PDB entry 8ABH | electron microscopy, 3.00 A resolution | chains C and P of the 20 polymer chains in the assembly

[Chain C]
Molecule: Cytochrome b
Source organism: Yarrowia lipolytica
UniProtKB: Q9B6D0 (CYB_YARLI); residue numbers follow UniProt; this construct covers 1-385
Chain sequence (385 residues; each row starts with the number of its first residue):
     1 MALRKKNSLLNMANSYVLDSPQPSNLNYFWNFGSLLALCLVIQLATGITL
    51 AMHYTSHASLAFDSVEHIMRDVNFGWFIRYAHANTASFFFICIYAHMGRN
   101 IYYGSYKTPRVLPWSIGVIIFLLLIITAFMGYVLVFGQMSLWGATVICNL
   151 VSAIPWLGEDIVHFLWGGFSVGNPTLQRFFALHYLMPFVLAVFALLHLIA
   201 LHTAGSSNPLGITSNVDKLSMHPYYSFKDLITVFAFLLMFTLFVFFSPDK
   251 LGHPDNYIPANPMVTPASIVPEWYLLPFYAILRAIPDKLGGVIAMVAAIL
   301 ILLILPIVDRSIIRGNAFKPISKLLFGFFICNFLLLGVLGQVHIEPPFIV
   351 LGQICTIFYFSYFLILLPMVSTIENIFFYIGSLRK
Unresolved in the structure: 384-385
Curated features (UniProtKB/Swiss-Prot):
  - binding site (heme b): His-82, His-96, His-183, His-197
  - binding site (a ubiquinone): His-202
Bound ions: heme Fe site 1: His-82, His-183; heme Fe site 2: His-96, His-197
Ligand contacts:
  - AWB ([(2R,3S,6S,7R,8R)-3-[(3-formamido-2-oxidanyl-phenyl)carbonylamino]-8-hexyl-2,6-dimethyl-4,9-bis(oxidanylidene)-1,5-dioxonan-7-yl] 3-methylbutanoate): Ala-13, Tyr-16, Val-17, Gln-22, Leu-26, Trp-30, Asn-31, Gly-33, Ser-34, Ala-37, Leu-40, Ala-191, Ala-194, Leu-195, Leu-198, Ser-206, Met-221, Tyr-225, Lys-228, Asp-229
  - heme (HEM), molecule 1: Trp-30, Gly-33, Ser-34, Leu-36, Ala-37, Leu-40, Phe-89, Ile-93, His-96, Met-97, Arg-99, Asn-100, Ser-105, Arg-110, Pro-113, Trp-114, Gly-117, Val-118, Ile-120, Phe-121, Leu-190, Ala-194, His-197, Leu-198, Leu-201, Ser-206, Ser-207
  - heme (HEM), molecule 2: Leu-40, Gln-43, Leu-44, Gly-47, Ile-48, Leu-50, Ala-51, Tyr-54, Val-65, Arg-79, His-82, Ala-83, Ala-86, Phe-89, Leu-124, Thr-127, Ala-128, Gly-131, Tyr-132, Leu-134, Val-135, Phe-180, His-183, Tyr-184, Pro-187, Leu-190, Tyr-274
  - 1,2-diacyl-sn-glycero-3-phosphocholine (PC1): Asn-27, Phe-29, Tyr-94, Ala-95, Met-97, Gly-98, Arg-99, Tyr-102, Tyr-103, Pro-209, Leu-210, Ala-317, Phe-318, Lys-323, Phe-326, Gly-327, Ile-330, Cys-331, Phe-333
  - phosphatidylethanolamine (PTY), molecule 1: Ser-34, Ala-37, Leu-38, Val-41, His-222, Pro-223, Ser-226, Phe-227, Asp-229, Leu-230, Val-233, Phe-234
  - phosphatidylethanolamine (PTY), molecule 2: Ile-42, Phe-74, Phe-77, Phe-234, Leu-237, Phe-240, Phe-245

[Chain P]
Molecule: Cytochrome b-c1 complex subunit Rieske, mitochondrial
Source organism: Yarrowia lipolytica
Notes: EC 7.1.1.8
UniProtKB: Q6CI02 (Q6CI02_YARLI); residue numbers follow UniProt; this construct covers 1-225
Chain sequence (225 residues; numbered 1 to 225; the number before each row is that of its first residue):
     1 MSLLRTAAQAVKAPKAYTPLVAAKAFAQTRSVSSQPIGGKSTYKIPDFTP
    51 YLKKDRNTDANRLFSYFMIGSFGMLSAAGAKATVQDFLSNMSASADVLAM
   101 AKVEVKLGAIPLGKNVIIKWRGKPIFIRHRTSEEIEEANEVNVATLRDPQ
   151 TDDERVQKPEWLVMIGVCTHLGCVPIGEAGDFGGWFCPCHGSHYDISGRI
   201 RRGPAPLNLEIPEYDFADAETLVIG
Unresolved in the structure: 1-38, 225
Disulfide bonds: Cys-173/Cys-189
Bound ions: 2Fe-2S cluster Fe: Cys-168, His-170, Cys-187, His-190
Ligand contacts:
  - 2Fe-2S cluster (FES): Cys-168, His-170, Leu-171, Gly-172, Cys-173, Cys-187, Cys-189, His-190, Gly-191, Ser-192
  - 1,2-diacyl-sn-glycero-3-phosphocholine (PC1): Tyr-66, Ile-69, Gly-73, Ser-76, Ala-77
  - phosphatidylethanolamine (PTY), molecule 1: Ile-69, Phe-72, Gly-73, Ser-76
  - phosphatidylethanolamine (PTY), molecule 2: Ser-76, Gly-79, Ala-80, Lys-81, Ala-82, Thr-83, Val-84, Gln-85, Asp-86, Phe-87

[Interface between chain C and chain P]
Pairs across the interface (34):
  Trp-142(C) / Gly-172(P)
  Trp-142(C) / Cys-173(P)  hydrophobic
  Trp-142(C) / Val-174(P)  hydrophobic
  Thr-145(C) / Gly-172(P)
  Val-146(C) / Leu-171(P)  hydrophobic
  Asn-149(C) / Leu-171(P)  hydrogen bond (side chain-backbone)
  Phe-164(C) / Leu-88(P)
  Phe-164(C) / Met-91(P)
  Gly-167(C) / Met-91(P)
  Gly-167(C) / Ala-93(P)
  Gly-168(C) / Val-97(P)
  Phe-169(C) / Leu-98(P)  hydrophobic
  Phe-169(C) / Arg-121(P)
  Phe-169(C) / Lys-123(P)
  Ser-170(C) / Arg-121(P)  hydrogen bond (side chain-backbone)
  Ser-170(C) / Gly-122(P)
  Pro-174(C) / Val-97(P)  hydrophobic
  Arg-178(C) / Met-91(P)  hydrogen bond (side chain-backbone)
  Pro-262(C) / Gly-122(P)
  Pro-262(C) / Pro-124(P)
  Pro-262(C) / Val-174(P)
  Met-263(C) / Lys-119(P)
  Met-263(C) / Gly-122(P)
  Met-263(C) / Lys-123(P)
  Met-263(C) / Pro-124(P)  hydrophobic
  Met-263(C) / Val-174(P)
  Thr-265(C) / Cys-173(P)
  Thr-265(C) / Val-174(P)  hydrogen bond (side chain-backbone)
  Thr-265(C) / Cys-189(P)
  Ile-269(C) / Cys-173(P)  hydrophobic
  Tyr-279(C) / Leu-171(P)
  Tyr-279(C) / His-190(P)
  Lys-288(C) / His-170(P)
  Ile-344(C) / His-190(P)
Also at the interface, not in a pair above, chain C (19 interface residues in all): Pro-266
Also at the interface, not in a pair above, chain P (20 interface residues in all): Ser-92, Ser-94, Ile-117

[Summary]
The interface between chain C and chain P involves 19 residues on one side and 20 on the other; the contacts
include 4 hydrogen bonds. Polar contacts include Asn-149(C)/Leu-171(P), Ser-170(C)/Arg-121(P) and
Arg-178(C)/Met-91(P). Bound to chain C: heme, 1,2-diacyl-sn-glycero-3-phosphocholine, phosphatidylethanolamine
and compound AWB.
Here chain C is Cytochrome b and chain P is Cytochrome b-c1 complex subunit Rieske, mitochondrial, both from
Yarrowia lipolytica. Entry 8ABH (Complex III2 from Yarrowia lipolytica, antimycin A bound, b-position) was
determined by electron microscopy (same publication as 8AB6, 8AB7, 8AB8, 8AB9, 8ABA, 8ABB and 11 further
entries).
